8K24 - chains g and p of the 32 polymer chains in the assembly; structure by electron microscopy, 3.72 A resolution.

# Chain g
Name: Csy3
Organism: Vibrio phage ICP1_2004_A
UniProt: F1D5V6 (F1D5V6_9CAUD); residues 1-306 here = UniProt positions 1-306
Chain sequence (306 residues; each row starts with the number of its first residue):
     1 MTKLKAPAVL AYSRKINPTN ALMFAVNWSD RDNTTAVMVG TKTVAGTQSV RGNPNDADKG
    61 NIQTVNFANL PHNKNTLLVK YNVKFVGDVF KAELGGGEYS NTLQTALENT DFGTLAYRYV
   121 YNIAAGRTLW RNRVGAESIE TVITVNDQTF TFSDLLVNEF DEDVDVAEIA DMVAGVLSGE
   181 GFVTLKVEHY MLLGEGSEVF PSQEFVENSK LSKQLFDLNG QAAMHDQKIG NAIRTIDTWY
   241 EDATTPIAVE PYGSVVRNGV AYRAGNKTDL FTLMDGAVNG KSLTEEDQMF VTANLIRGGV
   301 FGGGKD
Disordered / not traced: 1, 304-306

# Chain p
Molecule: 60-nt RNA strand
Organism: Vibrio phage ICP1_2004_A
Sequence (60 nucleotides; row label = number of the first residue in the row; numbers below 1 keep their minus sign (C-7 is residue -7)):
    -7 CUUAAAGAGU CAACCCUUUG CUUAUCUUCC CUAUUUAAAU GUUAGCAGCC GCAUAGGCUG

# Interface between chain g and chain p
Residue-residue contacts (45):
  Tyr12(g) with U9(p), hydrogen bond to the sugar
  Ser13(g) with U9(p), phosphate contact
  Arg14(g) with U9(p), phosphate contact; U10(p), salt bridge to the phosphate; U11(p), salt bridge to the phosphate
  Val44(g) with U17(p), sugar contact; U19(p), phosphate contact
  Ala45(g) with U17(p), hydrogen bond to the sugar; C18(p), phosphate contact; U19(p), hydrogen bond to the phosphate
  Gly46(g) with U17(p), hydrogen bond to the sugar; C18(p), phosphate contact
  Gln63(g) with U17(p), base contact
  Val65(g) with U17(p), base contact
  Glu93(g) with C8(p), sugar contact; U9(p), sugar contact
  Leu94(g) with C8(p), base contact
  Trp130(g) with G12(p), base contact
  Arg131(g) with U15(p), salt bridge to the phosphate; A16(p), salt bridge to the phosphate
  Phe200(g) with U15(p), phosphate contact
  Ser202(g) with C13(p), phosphate contact; U14(p), hydrogen bond to the phosphate
  Gln203(g) with C13(p), hydrogen bond to the sugar; U14(p), hydrogen bond to the phosphate; U15(p), phosphate contact
  Glu204(g) with C13(p), hydrogen bond to the sugar
  Phe205(g) with C13(p), stacking on the base
  Lys213(g) with U15(p), salt bridge to the phosphate
  His225(g) with C13(p), salt bridge to the phosphate
  Gln227(g) with G12(p), sugar contact; C13(p), phosphate contact
  Lys228(g) with G12(p), hydrogen bond to the base; U14(p), salt bridge to the phosphate
  Asn231(g) with G12(p), hydrogen bond to the base
  Arg234(g) with U11(p), sugar contact; G12(p), salt bridge to the phosphate
  Arg257(g) with G12(p), hydrogen bond to the sugar; U14(p), salt bridge to the phosphate
  Arg297(g) with U10(p), hydrogen bond to the sugar; U11(p), phosphate contact
  Gly298(g) with U10(p), sugar contact
  Gly299(g) with U9(p), sugar contact; U10(p), hydrogen bond to the sugar
  Val300(g) with U9(p), base contact
Also at the interface, not in a pair above, chain g (32 interface residues in all): Ala11, Thr47, Asn61, Ser212

# Summary
Chain g and chain p form an interface of 32 and 12 residues respectively, with 13 hydrogen bonds, 9 salt
bridges and 1 aromatic stacking contact. Polar pairs include Lys228(g)-G12(p), Asn231(g)-G12(p) and
Tyr12(g)-U9(p).
Here chain g is Csy3 and chain p is a 60-nt RNA strand, both from Vibrio phage ICP1_2004_A. Entry 8K24 (ICP1
Csy-dsDNA-Cas1-Cas2/3 complex (fully assembled form), C2 symmetry) was determined by electron microscopy.
